7UTP - chains H and F of the 10 polymer chains in the assembly; structure by electron microscopy, 3.80 A resolution.

Chain H:
Protein: Heavy chain antibody fragment
Organism: Canis lupus familiaris
Notes: antibody fragment or engineered binder
Amino-acid sequence (108 residues; numbered 1 to 108; the number before each row is that of its first residue; X marks 108 residues of unknown identity (built as UNK)):
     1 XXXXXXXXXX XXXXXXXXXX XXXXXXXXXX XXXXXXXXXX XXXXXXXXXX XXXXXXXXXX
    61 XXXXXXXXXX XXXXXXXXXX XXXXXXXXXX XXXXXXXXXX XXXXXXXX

Chain F:
Protein: Capsid protein VP1
Organism: Canis lupus familiaris
UniProtKB: Q11213 (CAPSD_PAVCB); residues 37-584 here correspond to UniProt positions 180-727 (UniProt number = residue number + 143)
Amino-acid sequence (548 residues; row label = number of the first residue in the row):
    37 GVGISTGTFN NQTEFKFLEN GWVEITANSS RLVHLNMPES ENYRRVVVNN MDKTAVNGNM
    97 ALDDIHAQIV TPWSLVDANA WGVWFNPGDW QLIVNTMSEL HLVSFEQEIF NVVLKTVSES
   157 ATQPPTKVYN NDLTASLMVA LDSNNTMPFT PAAMRSETLG FYPWKPTIPT PWRYYFQWDR
   217 TLIPSHTGTS GTPTNIYHGT DPDDVQFYTI ENSVPVHLLR TGDEFATGTF FFDCKPCRLT
   277 HTWQTNRALG LPPFLNSLPQ SEGATNFGDI GVQQDKRRGV TQMGNTNYIT EATIMRPAEV
   337 GYSAPYYSFE ASTQGPFKTP IAAGRGGAQT DENQAADGNP RYAFGRQHGQ KTTTTGETPE
   397 RFTYIAHQDT GRYPEGDWIQ NINFNLPVTN DNVLLPTDPI GGKTGINYTN IFNTYGPLTA
   457 LNNVPPVYPN GQIWDKEFDT DLKPRLHVNA PFVCQNNCPG QLFVKVAPNL TNEYDPDASA
   517 NMSRIVTYSD FWWKGKLVFK AKLRASHTWN PIQQMSINVD NQFNYVPSNI GGMKIVYEKS
   577 QLAPRKLY
Not modelled in the structure: 37, 156-161, 362-371
Cystine bridges: C490-C494
Curated features (UniProtKB/Swiss-Prot):
  - binding site (Mg(2+)): N180

Interface between chain H and chain F:
Interface residues of chain F (facing chain H), 4 residues: I418, N419, D427, N428

In short:
Chain H and chain F make no direct contact in this assembly. Curated annotation (UniProt) lists Mg2+-binding
residue N180(F) on chain F.
Here chain H is Heavy chain antibody fragment and chain F is Capsid protein VP1, both from Canis lupus
familiaris. Entry 7UTP (CPV Affinity Purified Polyclonal Fab A Site Fab) was determined by electron microscopy
together with 7UTR, 7UTS, 7UTU and 7UTV from the same study.
